PDB entry 6N38 | electron microscopy, 3.70 A resolution | chains I and G of the 11 polymer chains in the assembly

# Chain I
Molecule: Putative type VI secretion protein
From: Escherichia coli O44:H18 (strain 042 / EAEC)
UniProt: D3GUX3 (D3GUX3_ECO44); numbering as in UniProt (aligned over 1-587)
Amino-acid sequence (587 residues; each row starts with the number of its first residue):
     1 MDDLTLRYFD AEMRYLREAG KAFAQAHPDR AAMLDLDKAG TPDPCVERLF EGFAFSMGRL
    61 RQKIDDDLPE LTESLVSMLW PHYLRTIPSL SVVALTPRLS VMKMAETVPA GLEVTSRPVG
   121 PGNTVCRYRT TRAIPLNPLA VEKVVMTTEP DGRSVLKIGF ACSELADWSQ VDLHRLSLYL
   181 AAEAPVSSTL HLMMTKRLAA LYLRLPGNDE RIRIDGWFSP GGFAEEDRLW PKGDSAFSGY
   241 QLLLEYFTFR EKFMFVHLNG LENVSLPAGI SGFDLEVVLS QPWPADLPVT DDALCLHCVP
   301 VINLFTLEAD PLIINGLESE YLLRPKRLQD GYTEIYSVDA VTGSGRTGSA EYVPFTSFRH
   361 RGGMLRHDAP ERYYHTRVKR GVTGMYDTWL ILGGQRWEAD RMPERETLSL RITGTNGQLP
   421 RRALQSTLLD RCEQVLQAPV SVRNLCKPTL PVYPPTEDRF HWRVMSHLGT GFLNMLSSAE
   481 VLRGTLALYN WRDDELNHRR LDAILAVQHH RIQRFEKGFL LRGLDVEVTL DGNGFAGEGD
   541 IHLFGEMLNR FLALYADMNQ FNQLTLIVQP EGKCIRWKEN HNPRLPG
Disordered / not traced: 1-46, 393-405

# Chain G
Molecule: Putative type VI secretion protein
From: Escherichia coli O44:H18 (strain 042 / EAEC)
UniProt: D3GUX4 (D3GUX4_ECO44); residues 64-366 here correspond to UniProt positions 31-333 (UniProt number = residue number - 33)
Amino-acid sequence (303 residues; row label = number of the first residue in the row):
    64 MGFPASEIKD AVIPEESHLP PIVHVTFMGL YGVTSPLPAH YISDIAQQRE GHEAAADFLD
   124 IFSHRLITQY YRIWRKYSYP ATFEAGGQDK TSQYLLGLAR LGIPGCAQNI ATPVSRFLAL
   184 LPLMLLPGRT AEGLTSLVTL LAPGTQARVW HHDRRRIPLK TPLTMRVHHP VSLKSRPVMG
   244 DHATDVNGQV LLQLSTQTGS EVQGWLPGGH LYSDLLALLH VYLGSRLDVR LQLCVERSLL
   304 PDARLSCRPA AGSPQLGRTA VMRTQAKIAT SAARVMTISL GRYQRVQEHY QRKETQENGD
   364 YRW
Disordered / not traced: 64-121, 331-335
What the authors report for this chain:
  - mutagenesis - M228R/L236R/M242R, L308R/L319R/M325R: unchanged binding to Putative type VI secretion protein (chain I)

# Interface between chain I and chain G
Pairs across the interface (87):
  Phe53(I) with Phe125(G), hydrophobic; Arg128(G)
  Met57(I) with Arg128(G); Leu129(G), hydrophobic; Gln132(G)
  Arg61(I) with Arg128(G); Gln132(G)
  Ile64(I) with Gln132(G); Ile136(G), hydrophobic; Lys139(G)
  Asp65(I) with Lys153(G)
  Asp67(I) with Lys153(G); Tyr157(G), hydrogen bond (backbone-side chain)
  Leu68(I) with Lys139(G); Tyr157(G), hydrophobic
  Thr195(I) with Tyr364(G)
  Lys196(I) with Glu360(G), salt bridge; Asn361(G); Asp363(G), salt bridge
  Leu198(I) with Arg365(G)
  Trp217(I) with Arg365(G); Trp366(G), hydrogen bond (side chain-backbone)
  Ser219(I) with Trp366(G)
  Pro220(I) with Tyr364(G); Trp366(G), hydrophobic
  Phe223(I) with Trp366(G), hydrophobic
  Asn259(I) with Trp366(G)
  Arg459(I) with Gln156(G); Tyr157(G)
  Trp462(I) with Tyr157(G); Leu161(G), hydrophobic
  Arg463(I) with Gly165(G); Ile166(G); Pro167(G)
  Ser466(I) with Gly160(G); Arg163(G); Leu164(G); Gly165(G), hydrogen bond (side chain-backbone)
  Gly469(I) with Arg163(G)
  Gly471(I) with Arg289(G)
  Phe472(I) with Ile166(G), hydrophobic
  Asn474(I) with Gly287(G); Ser288(G), hydrogen bond; Arg348(G), hydrogen bond (backbone-side chain)
  Met475(I) with Cys169(G); Ile173(G), hydrophobic
  Ser477(I) with Arg348(G)
  Ser478(I) with Asn172(G), hydrogen bond
  Val481(I) with Ile166(G); Gly168(G); Cys169(G); Asn172(G)
  His509(I) with Val349(G)
  His510(I) with Val349(G); His352(G)
  Arg511(I) with Ser288(G), hydrogen bond (side chain-backbone); Val349(G); Glu351(G)
  Gln513(I) with Glu351(G)
  Phe515(I) with Ile220(G), hydrophobic; Ala246(G), hydrophobic
  Lys517(I) with Lys237(G); Ser238(G); Arg239(G)
  Gly518(I) with Ser238(G), hydrogen bond (backbone-backbone); Arg239(G)
  Phe519(I) with Asn250(G)
  Leu520(I) with Asp248(G)
  Arg522(I) with Ser288(G), hydrogen bond (side chain-backbone); Arg289(G), hydrogen bond (side chain-backbone)
  Glu546(I) with Tyr364(G); Trp366(G)
  Lys573(I) with Gln359(G)
  Cys574(I) with Lys356(G), hydrogen bond (side chain-backbone); Thr358(G); Gln359(G), hydrogen bond (backbone-backbone); Glu360(G), hydrogen bond (backbone-backbone)
  Ile575(I) with Glu360(G)
  Arg576(I) with Arg355(G), hydrogen bond (side chain-backbone); Glu357(G), hydrogen bond (side chain-backbone); Thr358(G); Glu360(G), hydrogen bond (backbone-backbone); Asn361(G); Gly362(G), hydrogen bond (backbone-backbone)
  Trp577(I) with Gly362(G)
  Pro586(I) with Pro190(G)
  Gly587(I) with Pro190(G)
Also at the interface, not in a pair above, chain I (58 interface residues in all): Leu60, Asp66, His191, Met465, Glu480, Gly484, Thr485, Leu488, Glu527, Arg550, Gln560, Ile567, Gly572
Also at the interface, not in a pair above, chain G (57 interface residues in all): Ile124, Tyr140, Thr154, Arg218, Thr247, Gly251, Leu286, Leu290, Asp291, Gln354

# In short
Chain I and chain G form an interface of 58 and 57 residues respectively; the contacts include 17 hydrogen
bonds and 2 salt bridges. Polar pairs include Lys196(I)-Glu360(G), Lys196(I)-Asp363(G) and Asp67(I)-Tyr157(G).
The paper reports that M228R/L236R/M242R and L308R/L319R/M325R of chain G leave binding to Putative type VI
secretion protein (chain I) unchanged.
Here chain I is Putative type VI secretion protein and chain G is Putative type VI secretion protein, both
from Escherichia coli O44:H18 (strain 042 / EAEC). Entry 6N38 (Structure of the type VI secretion system
TssK-TssF-TssG baseplate subcomplex revealed by cryo-electron microscopy - full ...) was determined by
electron microscopy.
